7V39 - chain A; structure by X-ray diffraction, 2.20 A resolution.

# Chain A
Name: Nucleoprotein
From: Lassa virus (strain Mouse/Sierra Leone/Josiah/1976)
Notes: EC 3.1.13.-
UniProtKB: P13699 (NCAP_LASSJ); residues 342-569 here = UniProt positions 342-569
Chain sequence (249 residues; row label = number of the first residue in the row):
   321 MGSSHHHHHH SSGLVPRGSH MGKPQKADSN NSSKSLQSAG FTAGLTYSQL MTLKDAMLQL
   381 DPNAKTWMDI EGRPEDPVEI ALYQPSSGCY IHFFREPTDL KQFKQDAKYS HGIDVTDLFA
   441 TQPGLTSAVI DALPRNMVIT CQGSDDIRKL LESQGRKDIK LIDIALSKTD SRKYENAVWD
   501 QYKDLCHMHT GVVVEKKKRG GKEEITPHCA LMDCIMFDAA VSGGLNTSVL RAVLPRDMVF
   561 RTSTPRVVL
Not modelled in the structure: 321-362, 516-519
Construct notes: initiating methionine (321); expression tag (322-341)
Bound ions: Zn2+: Glu399, Cys506, His509, Cys529
Small-molecule neighbours: 4-(hydroxymercury)benzoic acid (HGB): Gln379, Cys409, Arg551, Ala552
UniProt features mapped onto this chain:
  - binding site (Mn(2+)): Asp389, Glu391, Asp533
  - binding site (Zn(2+)): Glu399, Cys506, His509, Cys529
  - site: Asp466 (Important for exonuclease activity)
Reported in the primary citation:
  - binding site for 4-(hydroxymercury)benzoic acid: Cys409
  - mutagenesis - C409A, C409A/C461A: unchanged catalytic activity

# Overview
Bound to chain A: 4-(hydroxymercury)benzoic acid. The Zn2+ site is built by Glu399, Cys506, His509 and Cys529.
Curated annotation (UniProt) lists 3 Mn2+-binding residues and 4 Zn2+-binding residues. From the paper: a
binding site for 4-(hydroxymercury)benzoic acid at Cys409; C409A and C409A/C461A leave catalytic activity
unchanged.
Chain A is Nucleoprotein (Lassa virus (strain Mouse/Sierra Leone/Josiah/1976)); the structure, Crystal
structure of NP exonuclease-PCMB complex, was determined by X-ray diffraction, deposited together with 7V37,
7V38, 7V3A, 7V3B and 7V3C.
